Entry 5SXL (X-ray diffraction, 2.46 A resolution); this record covers chain A.

== Chain A ==
Protein: ESX-3 secretion-associated protein EspG3
Source organism: Mycobacterium smegmatis (strain ATCC 700084 / mc(2)155)
UniProt: A0QQ45 (ESPG3_MYCS2); residues 1-293 here = UniProt positions 1-293
Amino-acid sequence (295 residues; row label = number of the first residue in the row; numbers below 1 keep their minus sign (Gly-1 is residue -1)):
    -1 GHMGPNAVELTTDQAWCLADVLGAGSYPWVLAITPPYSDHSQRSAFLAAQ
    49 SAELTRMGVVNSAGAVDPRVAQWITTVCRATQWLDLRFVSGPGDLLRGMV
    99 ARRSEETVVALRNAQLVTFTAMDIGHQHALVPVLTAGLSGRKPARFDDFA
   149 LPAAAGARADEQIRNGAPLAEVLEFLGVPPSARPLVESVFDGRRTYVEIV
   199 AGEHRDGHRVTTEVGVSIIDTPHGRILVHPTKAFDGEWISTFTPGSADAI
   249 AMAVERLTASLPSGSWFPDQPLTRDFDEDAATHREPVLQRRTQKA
Not modelled in the structure: 274-293
Sequence notes: expression tag (-1 to 0)
From the paper describing this entry:
  - mutagenesis - E196R, S215Y: abolished binding to PE5-PPE4 dimers

== Summary ==
From the paper: E196R and S215Y abolish binding to PE5-PPE4 dimers.
Chain A is ESX-3 secretion-associated protein EspG3 (Mycobacterium smegmatis (strain ATCC 700084 / mc(2)155));
the structure, Structure of EspG3 chaperone from the type VII (ESX-3) secretion system, space group P3221, was
determined by X-ray diffraction (same publication as 5VBA, 5DLB, 4RCL and 4L4W).
